Entry 9DQD (electron microscopy, 3.00 A resolution); this record covers chains A and B.

[Chain A]
Name: Protein cereblon
Organism: Homo sapiens
UniProtKB: Q96SW2 (CRBN_HUMAN); residue numbers follow UniProt; this construct covers 1-442
Amino-acid sequence (467 residues; each row starts with the number of its first residue; numbers below 1 keep their minus sign (Met-24 is residue -24)):
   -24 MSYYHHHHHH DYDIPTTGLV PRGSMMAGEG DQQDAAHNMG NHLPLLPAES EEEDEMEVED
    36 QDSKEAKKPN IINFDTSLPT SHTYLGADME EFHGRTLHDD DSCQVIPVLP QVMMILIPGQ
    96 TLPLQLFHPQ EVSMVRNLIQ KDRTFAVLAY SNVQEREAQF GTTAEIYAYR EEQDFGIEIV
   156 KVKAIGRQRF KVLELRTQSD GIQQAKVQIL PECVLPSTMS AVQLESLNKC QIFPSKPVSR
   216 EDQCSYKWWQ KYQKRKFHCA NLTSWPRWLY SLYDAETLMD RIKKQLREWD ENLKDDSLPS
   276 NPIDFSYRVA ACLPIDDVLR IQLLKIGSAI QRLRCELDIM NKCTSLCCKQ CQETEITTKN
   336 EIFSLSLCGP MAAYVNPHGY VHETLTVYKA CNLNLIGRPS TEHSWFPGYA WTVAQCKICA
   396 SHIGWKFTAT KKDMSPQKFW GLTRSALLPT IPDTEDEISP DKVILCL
Disordered / not traced: -24 to 47, 214-219, 427-442
Sequence notes: initiating methionine (-24); expression tag (-23 to 0)
Ion coordination: Zn2+: Cys323, Cys326, Cys391, Cys394
Ligand contacts: A1BEP ((3R)-3-{1-methyl-6-[(piperidin-4-yl)amino]-1H-indazol-3-yl}piperidine-2,6-dione): Asn351, Pro352, His378, Ser379, Trp380, Trp386, Trp400, Phe402
UniProt features mapped onto this chain:
  - binding site (Zn(2+)): Cys323, Cys326, Cys391, Cys394
  - binding site ((S)-thalidomide): His378, Trp380, Trp386
  - modified residue: Ser25 (Phosphoserine)
  - natural variant: Cys391 (C391R: In MRT2)
  - mutagenesis: Tyr384 (Y384A: Abolishes thalidomide-binding without affecting DCX protein ligase complex activity; when associated with A-386), Trp386 (W386A: Abolishes thalidomide-binding without affecting DCX protein ligase complex activity; when associated with A-384 ...), Arg419 to Leu442 (Fails to rescue increased BK channel activity and decreased probability of neurotransmission in a mouse hippocampal neuron model)

[Chain B]
Name: DNA damage-binding protein 1
Organism: Homo sapiens
Notes: engineered mutation(s): deletion of residues 396-705
UniProtKB: Q16531 (DDB1_HUMAN); residue numbers follow UniProt; this construct covers 1-393, 706-1140
Amino-acid sequence (836 residues; each row starts with the number of its first residue; note: 304 numbers in that range are skipped by the numbering (no residue carries them; nothing is unmodelled there)):
     1 MSYNYVVTAQ KPTAVNGCVT GHFTSAEDLN LLIAKNTRLE IYVVTAEGLR PVKEVGMYGK
    61 IAVMELFRPK GESKDLLFIL TAKYNACILE YKQSGESIDI ITRAHGNVQD RIGRPSETGI
   121 IGIIDPECRM IGLRLYDGLF KVIPLDRDNK ELKAFNIRLE ELHVIDVKFL YGCQAPTICF
   181 VYQDPQGRHV KTYEVSLREK EFNKGPWKQE NVEAEASMVI AVPEPFGGAI IIGQESITYH
   241 NGDKYLAIAP PIIKQSTIVC HNRVDPNGSR YLLGDMEGRL FMLLLEKEEQ MDGTVTLKDL
   301 RVELLGETSI AECLTYLDNG VVFVGSRLGD SQLVKLNVDS NEQGSYVVAM ETFTNLGPIV
   361 DMCVVDLERQ GQGQLVTCSG AFKEGSLRII RNG
   698 IGGNGNSGEI QKLHIRTVPL YESPRKICYQ EVSQCFGVLS SRIEVQDTSG GTTALRPSAS
   758 TQALSSSVSS SKLFSSSTAP HETSFGEEVE VHNLLIIDQH TFEVLHAHQF LQNEYALSLV
   818 SCKLGKDPNT YFIVGTAMVY PEEAEPKQGR IVVFQYSDGK LQTVAEKEVK GAVYSMVEFN
   878 GKLLASINST VRLYEWTTEK ELRTECNHYN NIMALYLKTK GDFILVGDLM RSVLLLAYKP
   938 MEGNFEEIAR DFNPNWMSAV EILDDDNFLG AENAFNLFVC QKDSAATTDE ERQHLQEVGL
   998 FHLGEFVNVF CHGSLVMQNL GETSTPTQGS VLFGTVNGMI GLVTSLSESW YNLLLDMQNR
  1058 LNKVIKSVGK IEHSFWRSFH TERKTEPATG FIDGDLIESF LDISRPKMQE VVANLQYDDG
  1118 SGMKREATAD DLIKVVEELT RIH
Disordered / not traced: 698-708, 773-779, 1016-1020, 1116-1120
Sequence notes: linker (700-705)
UniProt features mapped onto this chain:
  - modified residue: Ser2 (N-acetylserine), Lys1067 (N6-acetyllysine), Thr1125 (Phosphothreonine)
  - natural variant: Asp184 to Gln186 (deletion: In WHIKERS), Arg188 (R188Q: In WHIKERS; R188W: In WHIKERS), Glu213 (E213K: In WHIKERS)
  - mutagenesis: Tyr316 to Asn319 (Impairs interaction with DDA1), Glu840 to Glu842 (Impairs interaction with AMBRA1, DTL, DET1, DCAF1, DCAF5, DCAF11 and DCAF8), Met910 to Tyr913 (Impairs interaction with AMBRA1, DTL and DCAF5), Trp953 (W953A: Impairs interaction with AMBRA1, ERCC8, DCAF5 and DCAF11)
  - cross-link: Lys1121 (Glycyl lysine isopeptide (Lys-Gly) (interchain with G-Cter in SUMO2))

[How chain A and chain B interact]
Residue-residue contacts - 51 pairs, chain A then chain B:
  Cys188(A) with Pro951(B), hydrophobic
  Leu190(A) with Trp953(B)
  Pro191(A) with Trp953(B), hydrogen bond (backbone-side chain); Asn970(B)
  Thr193(A) with Trp953(B)
  Ala196(A) with Asn970(B); Phe972(B); Phe1003(B)
  Leu199(A) with Ala62(B), hydrophobic
  Glu200(A) with Glu312(B)
  Leu202(A) with Met276(B), hydrophobic
  Asn203(A) with Thr118(B)
  Lys204(A) with Ser217(B); Val259(B)
  Ile207(A) with Glu117(B); His163(B); Ile165(B), hydrophobic; Gln183(B); Arg188(B), hydrogen bond (backbone-side chain)
  Phe208(A) with Gln183(B), hydrogen bond (backbone-side chain)
  Pro209(A) with Gln183(B); Glu215(B)
  Ser210(A) with Gln183(B)
  Tyr221(A) with Pro838(B)
  Arg230(A) with Glu215(B), salt bridge
  Asn236(A) with Phe382(B); Arg722(B), hydrogen bond (backbone-side chain)
  Leu237(A) with Leu328(B), hydrophobic; Asn1005(B), hydrogen bond (backbone-side chain); Val1033(B)
  Thr238(A) with Val360(B); Arg722(B), hydrogen bond (backbone-side chain); Phe1003(B); Asn1005(B)
  Ser239(A) with Arg722(B); Asn1005(B)
  Trp240(A) with Arg722(B); Leu912(B); Tyr913(B), hydrogen bond
  Pro241(A) with Tyr812(B)
  Trp243(A) with Tyr812(B); Pro843(B), hydrophobic
  Leu244(A) with Leu926(B), hydrophobic
  Leu247(A) with Ala841(B)
  Tyr248(A) with Met910(B); Asp925(B), hydrogen bond; Leu926(B), hydrophobic; Met927(B), hydrophobic; Trp953(B)
  Arg256(A) with Ala841(B)
  Gln306(A) with Met927(B)
Interface residues without a listed pair, chain A (35 interface residues in all): Ser192, Val197, Gln198, Ser201, His233, Ser303, Arg309
Interface residues without a listed pair, chain B (47 interface residues in all): Ile61, Ala82, Gly119, Pro185, Ala214, Arg327, Pro358, Lys723, Leu814, Ala834, Val836, Glu842, Tyr871, Asn952

[In short]
Chain A and chain B form an interface of 35 and 47 residues respectively; the contacts include 8 hydrogen
bonds and 1 salt bridge. Polar pairs include Arg230(A)-Glu215(B), Pro191(A)-Trp953(B) and Ile207(A)-Arg188(B).
Chain A binds compound A1BEP.
Here chain A is Protein cereblon and chain B is DNA damage-binding protein 1, both from Homo sapiens. Entry
9DQD (cryo-EM structure of human Cereblon/DDB1 in complex with a non-traditional CRBN binder) was determined
by electron microscopy.
